PDB entry 4DLO | X-ray diffraction, 2.30 A resolution | chain A

Chain A:
Molecule: Brain-specific angiogenesis inhibitor 3
From: Homo sapiens
Notes: fragment: GAIN and HormR domains of BAI3
UniProtKB: O60242 (BAI3_HUMAN); residue numbers follow UniProt; this construct covers 498-868
Sequence (382 residues; each row starts with the number of its first residue):
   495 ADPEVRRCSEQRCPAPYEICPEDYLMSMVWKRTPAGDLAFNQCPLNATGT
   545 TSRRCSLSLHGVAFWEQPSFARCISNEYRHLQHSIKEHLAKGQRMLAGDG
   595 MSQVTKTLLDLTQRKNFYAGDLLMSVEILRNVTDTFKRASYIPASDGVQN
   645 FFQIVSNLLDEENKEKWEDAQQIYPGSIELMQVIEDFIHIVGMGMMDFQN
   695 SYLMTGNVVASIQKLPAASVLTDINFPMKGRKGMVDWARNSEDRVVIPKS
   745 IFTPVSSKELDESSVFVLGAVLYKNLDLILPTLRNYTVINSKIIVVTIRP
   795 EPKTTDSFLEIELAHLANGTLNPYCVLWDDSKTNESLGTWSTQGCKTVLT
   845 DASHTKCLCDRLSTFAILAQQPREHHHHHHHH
Not modelled in the structure: 495-507, 585-587, 752-753, 826-828, 867-876
Construct notes: expression tag (495-497, 869-876); conflict Ser503 (Asn in O60242)
Disulfides: Cys514-Cys549, Cys537-Cys567, Cys819-Cys851, Cys839-Cys853
Glycans and other covalent adducts: N-acetylglucosamine (NAG) linked to Asn540, Asn625

In short:
N-acetylglucosamine is covalently linked to Asn540 and Asn625.
Chain A is Brain-specific angiogenesis inhibitor 3 (Homo sapiens); the structure, Crystal structure of the
GAIN and HormR domains of brain angiogenesis inhibitor 3 (BAI3), was determined by X-ray diffraction,
deposited together with 4DLQ.
